PDB entry 8VIO | electron microscopy, 3.26 A resolution | chains A and X of the 57 polymer chains in the assembly

Chain A:
Molecule: 23S ribosomal RNA
Organism: Mycolicibacterium smegmatis MC2 155
Sequence (3120 nucleotides; numbered 1 to 3120; the number before each row is that of its first residue):
     1 UAAGUGUUUA AGGGCGCAUG GUGGAUGCCU UGGCACUGGG AGCCGAUGAA GGACGUAGGA
    61 GGCUGCGAUA AGCCUCGGGG AGCUGUCAAC CGAGCGUUGA UCCGAGGAUG UCCGAAUGGG
   121 GAAACCCGGC ACGAGUGAUG UCGUGUCACC AGGCGCUGAA UAUAUAGGCG UCUGGGGGGA
   181 ACGCGGGGAA GUGAAACAUC UCAGUACCCG UAGGAAGAGA AAACAAAAUG UGAUUCCGUG
   241 AGUAGUGGCG AGCGAAAGCG GAGGAUGGCU AAACCGUAUG CAUGUGAUAC CGGGUAGGGG
   301 UUGUGUGUGC GGGGUUGUGG GACCUAUCUU UCCGGCUCUA CCUGGCUGGA GGGCAGUGAG
   361 AAAAUGUUGU GGUUAGCGGA AAUGGCUUGG GAUGGCCUGC CGUAGACGGU GAGAGCCCGG
   421 UACGUGAAAA CCCGACGUCU GUCUUGAUGG UGUUCCCGAG UAGCAGCGGG CCCGUGGAAU
   481 CUGCUGUGAA UCUGCCGGGA CCACCCGGUA AGCCUGAAUA CUUCCCAGUG ACCGAUAGCG
   541 GAUUAGUACC GUGAGGGAAU GGUGAAAAGU ACCCCGGGAG GGGAGUGAAA GAGUACCUGA
   601 AACCGUGCGC UUACAAUCCG UCAGAGCCCU CGACGUGUCG UGGGGUGAUG GCGUGCCUUU
   661 UGAAGAAUGA GCCUGCGAGU CAGGGACAUG UCGCGAGGUU AACCCGGGUG GGGUAGCCGC
   721 AGCGAAAGCG AGUCUGAAUA GGGCGUAUCC ACACAAGAGU GUGUGGUGUA GUGGUGUGUU
   781 CUGGACCCGA AGCGGAGUGA UCUACCCAUG GCCAGGGUGA AGCGCGGGUA AGACCGCGUG
   841 GAGGCCCGAA CCCACUUAGG UUGAAGACUG AGGGGAUGAG CUGUGGGUAG GGGUGAAAGG
   901 CCAAUCAAAC UCCGUGAUAG CUGGUUCUCC CCGAAAUGCA UUUAGGUGCA GCGUCGCAUG
   961 UUUCUUGCCG GAGGUAGAGC UACUGGAUGG CCGAUGGGCC CCACAGGGUU ACUGACGUCA
  1021 GCCAAACUCC GAAUGCCGGU AAGUCCAAGA GUGCGGCAGU GAGACGGCGG GGGAUAAGCU
  1081 CCGUGCGUCG AGAGGGAAAC AGCCCAGAUC GCCGGCUAAG GCCCCUAAGC GUGUGCUAAG
  1141 UGGAAAAGGA UGUGCAGUCG CGAAGACAAC CAGGAGGUUG GCUUAGAAGC AGCCACCCUU
  1201 GAAAGAGUGC GUAAUAGCUC ACUGGUCAAG UGAUUGUGCG CCGAUAAUGU AGCGGGGCUC
  1261 AAGCACACCG CCGAAGCCGC GGCAGCCAAC GUGUUGGCUG GGUAGGGGAG CGUCCUGCAU
  1321 CCGGUGAAGC CGCCGAGUGA UCGAGUGGUG GAGGGUGUGG GAGUGAGAAU GCAGGCAUGA
  1381 GUAGCGAUUA GGCAAGUGAG AACCUUGCCC GCCGAAAGAC CAAGGGUUCC UGGGCCAGGC
  1441 CAGUCCGCCC AGGGUGAGUC GGGACCUAAG GCGAGGCCGA CAGGCGUAGU CGAUGGACAA
  1501 CGGGUUGAUA UUCCCGUACC CGUGUAUGUG CGUCCAUGAU GAAUCAGCGG UACUAACCAU
  1561 CCAAAACCAC CGUGACCGCA CCUUUCGGGG UGUGGCGUUG GUGGGGCUGC AUGGGACCUU
  1621 CGUUGGUAGU AGUCAAGCGA UGGGGUGACG CAGGAAGGUA GCCGUACCGG UCAGUGGUAA
  1681 UACCGGGGUA AGCCUGUAGG GAGUCAGAUA GGUAAAUCCG UCUGGCAUAU AUCCUGAGAG
  1741 GUGAUGCAUA GCCGAGUGAG GCGAAUUCGG UGAUCCUAUG CUGCCGAGAA AAGCCUCUAG
  1801 CGAGGACAUA CACGGCCCGU ACCCCAAACC AACACAGGUG GUCAGGUAGA GAAUACUAAG
  1861 GCGUACGAGU GAACUAUGGU UAAGGAACUC GGCAAAAUGC CCCCGUAACU UCGGGAGAAG
  1921 GGGGACCCAC AUGGCGUGUA AGCCUUUACG GCCCAAGCGU GAGUGGGUGG CACAAACCAG
  1981 UGAGAAGCGA CUGUUUACUA AAAACACAGG UCCGUGCGAA GUCGCAAGAC GAUGUAUACG
  2041 GACUGACGCC UGCCCGGUGC UGGAAGGUUA AGAGGACCCG UUAACUCCCU UUGGGGGUGA
  2101 AGCGGAGAAU UUAAGCCCCA GUAAACGGCG GUGGUAACUA UAACCAUCCU AAGGUAGCGA
  2161 AAUUCCUUGU CGGGUAAGUU CCGACCUGCA CGAAUGGCGU AACGACUUCU CAACUGUCUC
  2221 AACCAUAGAC UCGGCGAAAU UGCACUACGA GUAAAGAUGC UCGUUACGCG CGGCAGGACG
  2281 AAAAGACCCC GGGACCUUCA CUACAACUUG GUAUUGGUGC UCGAUACGGU UUGUGUAGGA
  2341 UAGGUGGGAG ACUGUGAAGC UCACACGCCA GUGUGGGUGG AGUCGUUGUU GAAAUACCAC
  2401 UCUGAUCGUA UUGGGCCUCU AACCUCGGAC CGUAUAUCCG GUUCAGGGAC AGUGCCUGGU
  2461 GGGUAGUUUA ACUGGGGCGG UUGCCUCCUA AAAUGUAACG GAGGCGCCCA AAGGUUCCCU
  2521 CAACCUGGAC GGCAAUCAGG UGUUGAGUGU AAGUGCACAA GGGAGCUUGA CUGCGAGACG
  2581 GACAUGUCGA GCAGGGACGA AAGUCGGGAC UAGUGAUCCG GCACCUCUGA GUGGAAGGGG
  2641 UGUCGCUCAA CGGAUAAAAG GUACCCCGGG GAUAACAGGC UGAUCUUCCC CAAGAGUCCA
  2701 UAUCGACGGG AUGGUUUGGC ACCUCGAUGU CGGCUCGUCG CAUCCUGGGG CUGGAGCAGG
  2761 UCCCAAGGGU UGGGCUGUUC GCCCAUUAAA GCGGCACGCG AGCUGGGUUU AGAACGUCGU
  2821 GAGACAGUUC GGUCUCUAUC CGCCGCGCGC GUCAGAAGCU UGAGGAAACC UGUCCCUAGU
  2881 ACGAGAGGAC CGGGACGGAC GAACCUCUGG UAUACCAGUU GUCCCACCAG GGGCACGGCU
  2941 GGAUAGCCAC GUUCGGACAG GAUAACCGCU GAAAGCAUCU AAGCGGGAAA CCUCUUCCAA
  3001 GACCAGGCUU CUCACCCUCU AGGAGGGAUA AGGCCCCCCG CAGACCACGG GAUUGAUAGA
  3061 CCAGACCUGG AAGCCUAGUA AUAGGUGCAG GGAACUGGCA CUAACCGGCC GAAAACUUAC
Not modelled in the structure: 1

Chain X:
Molecule: 50S ribosomal protein L27
Organism: Mycolicibacterium smegmatis MC2 155
UniProtKB: A0R150 (RL27_MYCS2); numbering as in UniProt (aligned over 1-88)
Chain sequence (88 residues; numbered 1 to 88; the number before each row is that of its first residue):
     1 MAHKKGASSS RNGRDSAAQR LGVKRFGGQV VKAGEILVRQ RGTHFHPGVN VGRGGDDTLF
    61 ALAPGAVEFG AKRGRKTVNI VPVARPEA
Not modelled in the structure: 1-7, 87-88

Interface between chain A and chain X:
Contacting residue pairs (86):
  G757(A) / Arg-85(X)  hydrogen bond to the base
  A758(A) / Ala-33(X)  base contact
  A758(A) / Leu-62(X)  hydrogen bond to the base
  A758(A) / Pro-64(X)  base contact
  G759(A) / Lys-32(X)  base contact
  G759(A) / Ala-33(X)  hydrogen bond to the base
  G759(A) / Pro-64(X)  base contact
  G970(A) / Gly-27(X)  hydrogen bond to the base
  G971(A) / Phe-26(X)  sugar contact
  G971(A) / Gly-27(X)  hydrogen bond to the sugar
  G971(A) / Phe-69(X)  sugar contact
  A972(A) / Phe-26(X)  base contact
  A972(A) / Phe-45(X)  phosphate contact
  A972(A) / Phe-69(X)  sugar contact
  G973(A) / His-44(X)  salt bridge to the phosphate
  G973(A) / Lys-76(X)  phosphate contact
  C1037(A) / Phe-26(X)  sugar contact
  C1037(A) / Gln-29(X)  hydrogen bond to the sugar
  G1038(A) / Gln-29(X)  hydrogen bond to the sugar
  C2485(A) / Ser-16(X)  base contact
  C2485(A) / Ala-17(X)  hydrogen bond to the phosphate
  C2485(A) / Gln-19(X)  hydrogen bond to the phosphate
  U2486(A) / Arg-14(X)  base contact
  U2486(A) / Asp-15(X)  base contact
  U2486(A) / Ser-16(X)  hydrogen bond to the phosphate
  U2486(A) / Ala-17(X)  phosphate contact
  U2486(A) / Gln-19(X)  hydrogen bond to the phosphate
  C2487(A) / Asp-15(X)  hydrogen bond to the base
  U2494(A) / Arg-20(X)  sugar contact
  U2494(A) / Leu-21(X)  sugar contact
  G2495(A) / Ala-18(X)  phosphate contact
  G2495(A) / Gln-19(X)  phosphate contact
  G2495(A) / Arg-20(X)  hydrogen bond to the phosphate
  U2496(A) / Ala-18(X)  phosphate contact
  G2501(A) / Ser-10(X)  phosphate contact
  G2501(A) / Asn-12(X)  phosphate contact
  A2502(A) / Asn-12(X)  hydrogen bond to the phosphate
  A2502(A) / Arg-14(X)  hydrogen bond to the base
  G2503(A) / Arg-11(X)  salt bridge to the phosphate
  G2503(A) / Arg-14(X)  hydrogen bond to the base
  G2504(A) / Arg-14(X)  base contact
  G2553(A) / Arg-41(X)  base contact
  U2554(A) / Arg-41(X)  base contact
  U2554(A) / Gly-42(X)  hydrogen bond to the base
  G2555(A) / Thr-43(X)  hydrogen bond to the sugar
  G2555(A) / His-44(X)  salt bridge to the phosphate
  C2556(A) / His-46(X)  salt bridge to the phosphate
  C2558(A) / Arg-73(X)  base contact
  C2558(A) / Arg-75(X)  base contact
  A2560(A) / Thr-43(X)  base contact
  A2560(A) / Arg-53(X)  base contact
  A2576(A) / Ala-33(X)  base contact
  A2576(A) / Gly-34(X)  base contact
  G2577(A) / Lys-32(X)  phosphate contact
  G2577(A) / Ala-33(X)  hydrogen bond to the sugar
  G2577(A) / Gly-34(X)  hydrogen bond to the base
  G2577(A) / Glu-35(X)  sugar contact
  A2578(A) / Arg-25(X)  hydrogen bond to the phosphate
  A2578(A) / Lys-32(X)  salt bridge to the phosphate
  A2578(A) / Glu-35(X)  sugar contact
  A2578(A) / Ile-36(X)  hydrogen bond to the sugar
  C2579(A) / Lys-24(X)  phosphate contact
  C2579(A) / Arg-25(X)  salt bridge to the phosphate
  C2579(A) / Ile-36(X)  sugar contact
  C2579(A) / Arg-39(X)  hydrogen bond to the base
  G2580(A) / Arg-20(X)  phosphate contact
  G2580(A) / Lys-24(X)  salt bridge to the phosphate
  G2581(A) / Arg-20(X)  salt bridge to the phosphate
  U2587(A) / Arg-39(X)  hydrogen bond to the sugar
  U2587(A) / Asp-56(X)  sugar contact
  C2588(A) / Ile-36(X)  base contact
  C2588(A) / Arg-39(X)  hydrogen bond to the sugar
  C2588(A) / Gly-54(X)  phosphate contact
  C2588(A) / Gly-55(X)  phosphate contact
  C2588(A) / Asp-56(X)  sugar contact
  C2588(A) / Thr-58(X)  hydrogen bond to the sugar
  G2589(A) / Gly-54(X)  phosphate contact
  G2589(A) / Gly-55(X)  hydrogen bond to the phosphate
  G2589(A) / Phe-60(X)  sugar contact
  A2590(A) / Phe-60(X)  sugar contact
  C2610(A) / Arg-41(X)  hydrogen bond to the sugar
  C2610(A) / Gly-55(X)  sugar contact
  C2610(A) / Asp-56(X)  sugar contact
  C2610(A) / Asp-57(X)  sugar contact
  U2611(A) / Gln-19(X)  sugar contact
  U2611(A) / Arg-41(X)  hydrogen bond to the sugar
Also at the interface, not in a pair above, chain A (43 interface residues in all): G2479, G2480, C2484, C2488, A2493, C2499
Also at the interface, not in a pair above, chain X (48 interface residues in all): Ser-8, Ser-9, Val-23, Gly-28, Val-31, Ala-63

In short:
43 residues of chain A and 48 residues of chain X are in contact, with 29 hydrogen bonds and 8 salt bridges.
Polar pairs include G757(A)/Arg-85(X), A758(A)/Leu-62(X) and G759(A)/Ala-33(X).
Chain A is 23S ribosomal RNA and chain X is 50S ribosomal protein L27, both from Mycolicibacterium smegmatis
MC2 155; the structure, Structure of Mycobacterium smegmatis HflX bound to a 70S ribosome, was determined by
electron microscopy (same publication as 8VK0, 8VK7, 8VKI, 8VKW, 8VPK, 8VR4, 8VR8 and 8VRL).
